PDB entry 2WHB | X-ray diffraction, 2.90 A resolution | chains B and E of the 3 polymer chains in the assembly

[Chain B]
Name: Cyclin-A2
Organism: Homo sapiens
UniProt: P20248 (CCNA2_HUMAN); residues 173-432 here = UniProt positions 173-432
Sequence (260 residues; row label = number of the first residue in the row):
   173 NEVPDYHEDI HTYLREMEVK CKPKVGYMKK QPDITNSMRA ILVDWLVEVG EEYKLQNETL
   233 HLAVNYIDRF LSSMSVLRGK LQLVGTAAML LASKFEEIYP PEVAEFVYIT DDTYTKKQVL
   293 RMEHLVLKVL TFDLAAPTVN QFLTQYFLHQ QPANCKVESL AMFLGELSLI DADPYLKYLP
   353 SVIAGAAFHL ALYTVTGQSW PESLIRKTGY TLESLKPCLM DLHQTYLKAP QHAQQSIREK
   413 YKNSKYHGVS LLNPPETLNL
Not modelled in the structure: 173-174

[Chain E]
Name: Arg-arg-L3O-pff
Sequence (5 residues; numbered 1 to 5; the number before each row is that of its first residue):
     1 RRLFX
Modified / non-standard residues: L3 ((2S,3S)-3-amino-2-hydroxy-5-methylhexanoic acid; L3O); F4 (4-fluoro-l-phenylalanine; PFF); NH2 (amino group) at position 5

[How chain B and chain E interact]
Pairs across the interface (14):
  M210(B) with F4(E)
  I213(B) with F4(E)
  L214(B) with F4(E)
  W217(B) with R1(E)
  E220(B) with R1(E), salt bridge
  R250(B) with F4(E)
  L253(B) with F4(E)
  Q254(B) with R1(E), hydrogen bond (side chain-backbone); R2(E); L3(E), hydrogen bond (side chain-backbone)
  I281(B) with R1(E), hydrogen bond (backbone-backbone)
  T282(B) with R1(E)
  D283(B) with R1(E)
  T285(B) with R2(E)

[In short]
The interface between chain B and chain E involves 12 residues on one side and 4 on the other; the contacts
include 3 hydrogen bonds and 1 salt bridge. Polar contacts include E220(B)-R1(E), Q254(B)-R1(E) and
Q254(B)-L3(E).
Chain B is Cyclin-A2 (Homo sapiens) and chain E is Arg-arg-L3O-pff; the structure, Truncation and Optimisation
of Peptide Inhibitors of CDK2, Cyclin A Through Structure Guided Design, was determined by X-ray diffraction,
deposited together with 2WEV and 2WFY.
